3NQ1 - chains A and B; structure by X-ray diffraction, 2.30 A resolution.

[Chain A (and B)]
Molecule: Tyrosinase
From: Bacillus megaterium
Notes: EC 1.14.18.1; chain B of this document is another copy of the same molecule, construct and numbering; everything in this record applies to it too
UniProt: B2ZB02 (B2ZB02_BACME); residues 1-297 here = UniProt positions 1-297
Sequence (303 residues; numbered 1 to 303; the number before each row is that of its first residue):
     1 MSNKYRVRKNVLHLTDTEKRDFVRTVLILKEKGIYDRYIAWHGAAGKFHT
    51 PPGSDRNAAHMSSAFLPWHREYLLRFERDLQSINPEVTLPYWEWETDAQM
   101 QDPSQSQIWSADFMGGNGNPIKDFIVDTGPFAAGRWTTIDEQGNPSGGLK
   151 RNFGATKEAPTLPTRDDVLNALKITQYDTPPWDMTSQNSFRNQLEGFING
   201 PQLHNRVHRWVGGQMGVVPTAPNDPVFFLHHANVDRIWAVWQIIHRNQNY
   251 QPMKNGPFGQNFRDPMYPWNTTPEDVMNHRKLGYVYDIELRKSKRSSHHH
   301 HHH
Unresolved in the structure: 1-3, 287-303
Sequence notes: expression tag (298-303)
Bound ions: Zn2+ site 1 near H13 (its only coordinating residue here); Zn2+ site 2 near D16 (its only coordinating residue here); Cu ion site 1 near H42 (its only coordinating residue here); Zn2+ site 3 near E71 (its only coordinating residue here); Zn2+ site 4 near E95 (its only coordinating residue here); Zn2+ site 5 near D112 (its only coordinating residue here); Zn2+ site 6 near D166 (its only coordinating residue here); Cu ion site 2: H204, H208, H231; Zn2+ site 7 near H245 (its only coordinating residue here); Zn2+ site 8 near H279 (its only coordinating residue here)
Ligand contacts: 5-hydroxy-2-(hydroxymethyl)-4H-pyran-4-one (KOJ): G196, F197, G200, P201, N205, R209
What the authors report for this chain:
  - binding site for 5-hydroxy-2-(hydroxymethyl)-4H-pyran-4-one: F197, P201, N205, R209
  - catalytic residues: H60, H208, V218 (proposed by the authors, not directly observed)
  - mutagenesis - R209H (2.6-fold): increased catalytic activity

[How chain A and chain B interact]
Contacting residue pairs (45; chain A residue first):
  K32(A) with F258(B)
  G33(A) with F258(B)
  I34(A) with F258(B), hydrophobic
  D36(A) with F48(B)
  R37(A) with F48(B); F258(B); P265(B); Y267(B); W269(B), hydrogen bond (side chain-backbone); N270(B)
  A40(A) with F48(B), hydrophobic; Y267(B), hydrogen bond (backbone-side chain)
  W41(A) with Y267(B), hydrogen bond (backbone-side chain); P268(B), hydrogen bond (side chain-backbone); N270(B)
  A44(A) with Y267(B)
  K47(A) with E141(B), hydrogen bond (side chain-backbone); Q142(B)
  F48(A) with D36(B); R37(B); A40(B), hydrophobic
  P52(A) with D36(B); P145(B)
  G53(A) with P145(B)
  R75(A) with N270(B), hydrogen bond
  I139(A) with P52(B), hydrophobic
  E141(A) with K47(B), hydrogen bond (backbone-side chain)
  Q142(A) with K47(B)
  G143(A) with K47(B)
  N144(A) with H49(B)
  P145(A) with P52(B); G53(B)
  F258(A) with K32(B); G33(B); I34(B), hydrophobic; R37(B)
  P265(A) with R37(B)
  Y267(A) with R37(B); A40(B), hydrogen bond (side chain-backbone); W41(B), hydrogen bond (side chain-backbone); A44(B)
  P268(A) with W41(B), hydrogen bond (backbone-side chain)
  W269(A) with R37(B), hydrogen bond (backbone-side chain)
  N270(A) with R37(B); R75(B), hydrogen bond
Other interface residues (no listed pair), chain A (27 interface residues in all): H49, M266
Other interface residues (no listed pair), chain B (27 interface residues in all): I139, G143, N144, M266

[Summary]
The chain A/chain B interface involves 27 residues from each chain; the contacts include 12 hydrogen bonds.
Polar contacts include R37(A)-W269(B), A40(A)-Y267(B) and W41(A)-Y267(B). Ligands of chain A:
5-hydroxy-2-(hydroxymethyl)-4H-pyran-4-one. H204(A), H208(A) and H231(A) form the Cu ion site 2. The paper
reports catalytic residues H60(A), H208(A) and V218(A); R209H of chain A increases catalytic activity.
Chain A and chain B are both Tyrosinase (Bacillus megaterium); the structure, Crystal Structure of Tyrosinase
from Bacillus megaterium in complex with inhibitor kojic acid, was determined by X-ray diffraction together
with 3NM8, 3NPY, 3NQ0, 3NQ5 and 3NTM from the same study.
